Entry 6VMG (electron microscopy, 6.46 A resolution (low resolution: residue-level contacts below are approximate; hydrogen-bond / salt-bridge calls are withheld)); this record covers chains B and D of the 26 polymer chains in the assembly.

== Chain B ==
Name: ATP synthase subunit alpha, chloroplastic
Source organism: Spinacia oleracea
Notes: EC 7.1.2.2
Reference sequence: P06450 (ATPA_SPIOL); residues 1-507 here = UniProt positions 1-507
Sequence (507 residues; row label = number of the first residue in the row):
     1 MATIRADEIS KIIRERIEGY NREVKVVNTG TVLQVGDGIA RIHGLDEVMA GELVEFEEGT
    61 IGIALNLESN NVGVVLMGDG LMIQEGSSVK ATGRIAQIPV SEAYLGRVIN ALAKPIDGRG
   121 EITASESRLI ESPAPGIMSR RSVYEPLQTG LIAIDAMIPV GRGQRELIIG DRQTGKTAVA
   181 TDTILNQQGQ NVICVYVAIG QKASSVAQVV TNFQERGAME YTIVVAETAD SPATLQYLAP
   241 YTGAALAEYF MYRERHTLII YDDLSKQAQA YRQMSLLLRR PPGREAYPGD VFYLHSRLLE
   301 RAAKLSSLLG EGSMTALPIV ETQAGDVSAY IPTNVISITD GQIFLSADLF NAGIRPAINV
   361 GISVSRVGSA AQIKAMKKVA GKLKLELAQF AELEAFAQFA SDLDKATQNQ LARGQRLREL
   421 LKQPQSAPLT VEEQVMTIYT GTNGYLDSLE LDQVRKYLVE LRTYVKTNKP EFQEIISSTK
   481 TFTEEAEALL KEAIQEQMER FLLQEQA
Not modelled in the structure: 505-507
Curated features (UniProtKB/Swiss-Prot):
  - binding site (ATP): G170 to T177
  - site: S363 (Required for activity)

== Chain D ==
Name: ATP synthase subunit beta, chloroplastic
Source organism: Spinacia oleracea
Notes: EC 7.1.2.2
Reference sequence: P00825 (ATPB_SPIOL); residues 1-498 here = UniProt positions 1-498
Sequence (498 residues; each row starts with the number of its first residue):
     1 MRINPTTSDP GVSTLEKKNL GRIAQIIGPV LDVAFPPGKM PNIYNALIVK GRDTAGQPMN
    61 VTCEVQQLLG NNRVRAVAMS ATDGLTRGME VIDTGAPLSV PVGGATLGRI FNVLGEPVDN
   121 LGPVDTRTTS PIHRSAPAFT QLDTKLSIFE TGIKVVDLLA PYRRGGKIGL FGGAGVGKTV
   181 LIMELINNIA KAHGGVSVFG GVGERTREGN DLYMEMKESG VINEQNIAES KVALVYGQMN
   241 EPPGARMRVG LTALTMAEYF RDVNEQDVLL FIDNIFRFVQ AGSEVSALLG RMPSAVGYQP
   301 TLSTEMGSLQ ERITSTKEGS ITSIQAVYVP ADDLTDPAPA TTFAHLDATT VLSRGLAAKG
   361 IYPAVDPLDS TSTMLQPRIV GEEHYEIAQR VKETLQRYKE LQDIIAILGL DELSEEDRLT
   421 VARARKIERF LSQPFFVAEV FTGSPGKYVG LAETIRGFQL ILSGELDSLP EQAFYLVGNI
   481 DEATAKAMNL EMESKLKK
Not modelled in the structure: 1-17, 497-498
Curated features (UniProtKB/Swiss-Prot):
  - binding site (ATP): G172 to T179

== Interface between chain B and chain D ==
Pairs across the interface (30; chain B residue first):
  D46(B) - T86(D)
  D46(B) - R87(D)
  E47(B) - T86(D)
  V48(B) - T86(D)
  M49(B) - G84(D)
  M49(B) - T86(D)
  A50(B) - T82(D)
  A50(B) - D83(D)
  A50(B) - G84(D)
  A50(B) - L85(D)
  A50(B) - T86(D)
  N66(B) - I26(D)
  L67(B) - Q25(D)
  L67(B) - I26(D)
  A134(B) - N240(D)
  P135(B) - T206(D)
  I137(B) - T206(D)
  I137(B) - N210(D)
  M138(B) - V118(D)
  P281(B) - A287(D)
  G289(B) - E284(D)
  S296(B) - M239(D)
  I336(B) - A174(D)
  G368(B) - V440(D)
  G368(B) - F441(D)
  S369(B) - V440(D)
  A370(B) - V440(D)
  G381(B) - T442(D)
  F399(B) - G409(D)
  F399(B) - L410(D)
Also at the interface, not in a pair above, chain B (28 interface residues in all): G136, R140, R284, E300, S328, S365, V367, A400
Also at the interface, not in a pair above, chain D (26 interface residues in all): I27, G175, V296, A331, I405

== Overview ==
28 residues of chain B and 26 residues of chain D are in contact. UniProt lists 8 ATP-binding residues on
chain B; 8 ATP-binding residues on chain D.
Here chain B is ATP synthase subunit alpha, chloroplastic and chain D is ATP synthase subunit beta,
chloroplastic, both from Spinacia oleracea. Entry 6VMG (Chloroplast ATP synthase (O3, CF1FO)) was determined
by electron microscopy (same publication as 6VM1, 6VM4, 6VMB, 6VMD, 6VOF, 6VOG and 8 further entries).
